Entry 4YA2 (X-ray diffraction, 2.70 A resolution); this record covers chains B and C of the 34 polymer chains in the assembly.

== Chain B ==
Molecule: Proteasome subunit alpha type-3
Organism: Saccharomyces cerevisiae S288c
Notes: EC 3.4.25.1
Reference sequence: P23638 (PSA3_YEAST); residues 0-257 here correspond to UniProt positions 1-258 (UniProt number = residue number + 1)
Sequence (258 residues; numbered 0 to 257; the number before each row is that of its first residue; numbering starts at 0):
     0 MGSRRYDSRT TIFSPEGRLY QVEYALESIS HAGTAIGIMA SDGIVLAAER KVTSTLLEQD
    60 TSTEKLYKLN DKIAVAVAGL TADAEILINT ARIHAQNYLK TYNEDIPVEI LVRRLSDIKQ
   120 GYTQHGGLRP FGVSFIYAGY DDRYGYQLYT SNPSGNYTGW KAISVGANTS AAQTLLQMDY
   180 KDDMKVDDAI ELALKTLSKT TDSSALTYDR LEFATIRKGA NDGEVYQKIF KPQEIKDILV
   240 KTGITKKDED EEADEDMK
Unresolved in the structure: 0, 245-257
Curated features (UniProtKB/Swiss-Prot):
  - cross-link (Glycyl lysine isopeptide (Lys-Gly)): Lys99 (interchain with G-Cter in ubiquitin), Lys198 (interchain with G-Cter in ubiquitin), Lys230 (interchain with G-Cter in ubiquitin)

== Chain C ==
Molecule: Proteasome subunit alpha type-4
Organism: Saccharomyces cerevisiae S288c
Notes: EC 3.4.25.1
Reference sequence: P40303 (PSA4_YEAST); residues -1 to 252 here correspond to UniProt positions 1-254 (UniProt number = residue number + 2)
Sequence (254 residues; row label = number of the first residue in the row; numbers below 1 keep their minus sign (Met-1 is residue -1)):
    -1 MSGYDRALSI FSPDGHIFQV EYALEAVKRG TCAVGVKGKN CVVLGCERRS TLKLQDTRIT
    59 PSKVSKIDSH VVLSFSGLNA DSRILIEKAR VEAQSHRLTL EDPVTVEYLT RYVAGVQQRY
   119 TQSGGVRPFG VSTLIAGFDP RDDEPKLYQT EPSGIYSSWS AQTIGRNSKT VREFLEKNYD
   179 RKEPPATVEE CVKLTVRSLL EVVQTGAKNI EITVVKPDSD IVALSSEEIN QYVTQIEQEK
   239 QEQQEQDKKK KSNH
Unresolved in the structure: -1 to 0, 241-252
Curated features (UniProtKB/Swiss-Prot):
  - modified residue: Thr58 (Phosphothreonine)

== How chain B and chain C interact ==
Residue-residue contacts (81):
  Arg3(B) - Arg4(C)
  Asp6(B) - Tyr2(C)  hydrogen bond
  Asp6(B) - Arg4(C)  salt bridge
  Arg8(B) - Tyr2(C)
  Arg8(B) - Arg4(C)
  Thr10(B) - Leu6(C)
  Thr10(B) - Arg125(C)
  Ile11(B) - Leu6(C)  hydrophobic
  Ile11(B) - Gln17(C)
  Phe12(B) - Gln17(C)  hydrogen bond (backbone-side chain)
  Phe12(B) - Tyr20(C)  hydrophobic
  Phe12(B) - Ala21(C)  hydrophobic
  Phe12(B) - Ala24(C)  hydrophobic
  Phe12(B) - Leu76(C)  hydrophobic
  Phe12(B) - Arg125(C)
  Phe12(B) - Pro126(C)
  Phe12(B) - Gly128(C)
  Ser13(B) - Tyr20(C)
  Pro14(B) - Tyr20(C)  hydrophobic
  Pro14(B) - Glu23(C)
  Glu15(B) - Glu23(C)
  Glu15(B) - Arg27(C)  hydrogen bond (backbone-side chain)
  Gly16(B) - Tyr20(C)
  Gly16(B) - Glu23(C)
  Gly16(B) - Ala24(C)
  Gly16(B) - Arg27(C)  hydrogen bond (backbone-side chain)
  Arg17(B) - Arg27(C)
  Leu18(B) - Leu76(C)  hydrophobic
  Leu18(B) - Arg125(C)
  Met38(B) - Asp54(C)
  Met38(B) - Arg56(C)
  Arg112(B) - Arg81(C)
  Ser115(B) - Arg81(C)  hydrogen bond (backbone-side chain)
  Asp116(B) - Arg81(C)  salt bridge
  Asp116(B) - Ile82(C)
  Gln119(B) - Ala78(C)
  Gln119(B) - Asp79(C)
  Gln119(B) - Ile82(C)
  Thr122(B) - Arg125(C)  hydrogen bond (backbone-side chain)
  Gln123(B) - Tyr118(C)
  Gln123(B) - Gly123(C)
  Gln123(B) - Val124(C)
  Gln123(B) - Arg125(C)  hydrogen bond (backbone-backbone)
  Gln123(B) - Phe127(C)
  His124(B) - Gly123(C)
  His124(B) - Val124(C)
  Gly125(B) - Tyr2(C)
  Gly125(B) - Gly123(C)
  Gly126(B) - Tyr2(C)
  Tyr143(B) - Arg56(C)  hydrogen bond (backbone-side chain)
  Tyr143(B) - Ile57(C)  hydrophobic
  Tyr145(B) - Arg56(C)  hydrogen bond (backbone-side chain)
  Gln146(B) - Ile57(C)
  Leu147(B) - Ile57(C)
  Tyr148(B) - Ile57(C)
  Ser153(B) - Ala78(C)
  Gly154(B) - Ala78(C)
  Gly154(B) - Arg81(C)  hydrogen bond (backbone-side chain)
  Asn155(B) - Asn77(C)  hydrogen bond
  Asn155(B) - Ala78(C)
  Tyr156(B) - Pro59(C)
  Tyr156(B) - Arg81(C)
  Thr157(B) - Thr58(C)
  Gly158(B) - Gln53(C)
  Gly158(B) - Asp54(C)  hydrogen bond (backbone-backbone)
  Gly158(B) - Ile57(C)
  Gly158(B) - Thr58(C)  hydrogen bond (backbone-side chain)
  Trp159(B) - Leu50(C)  hydrophobic
  Trp159(B) - Leu52(C)
  Trp159(B) - Gln53(C)
  Trp159(B) - Asp54(C)
  Lys160(B) - Leu52(C)  hydrogen bond (backbone-backbone)
  Lys160(B) - Gln53(C)
  Lys160(B) - Asp54(C)
  Ala161(B) - Leu52(C)
  Gln172(B) - Lys51(C)
  Gln172(B) - Leu52(C)
  Leu175(B) - Leu52(C)  hydrophobic
  Gln176(B) - Lys51(C)
  Gln176(B) - Leu52(C)
  Tyr179(B) - Leu52(C)  hydrophobic
Also at the interface, not in a pair above, chain B (41 interface residues in all): Glu108

== Summary ==
The interface between chain B and chain C involves 41 residues on one side and 31 on the other; the contacts
include 14 hydrogen bonds and 2 salt bridges. Polar pairs include Asp6(B)-Arg4(C), Asp116(B)-Arg81(C) and
Asp6(B)-Tyr2(C).
Here chain B is Proteasome subunit alpha type-3 and chain C is Proteasome subunit alpha type-4, both from
Saccharomyces cerevisiae S288c. Entry 4YA2 (Yeast 20S proteasome beta2-H116N mutant in complex with Ac-LAE-ep)
was determined by X-ray diffraction together with 4Y69, 4Y6A, 4Y6V, 4Y6Z, 4Y70, 4Y74 and 34 further entries
from the same study.
